PDB entry 5IP7 | X-ray diffraction, 3.52 A resolution | chains A and F of the 13 polymer chains in the assembly

# Chain A
Molecule: DNA-directed RNA polymerase II subunit RPB1
Source organism: Saccharomyces cerevisiae
Notes: EC 2.7.7.6
Reference sequence: P04050 (RPB1_YEAST); residues 2-1733 here = UniProt positions 2-1733
Sequence (1732 residues; row label = number of the first residue in the row):
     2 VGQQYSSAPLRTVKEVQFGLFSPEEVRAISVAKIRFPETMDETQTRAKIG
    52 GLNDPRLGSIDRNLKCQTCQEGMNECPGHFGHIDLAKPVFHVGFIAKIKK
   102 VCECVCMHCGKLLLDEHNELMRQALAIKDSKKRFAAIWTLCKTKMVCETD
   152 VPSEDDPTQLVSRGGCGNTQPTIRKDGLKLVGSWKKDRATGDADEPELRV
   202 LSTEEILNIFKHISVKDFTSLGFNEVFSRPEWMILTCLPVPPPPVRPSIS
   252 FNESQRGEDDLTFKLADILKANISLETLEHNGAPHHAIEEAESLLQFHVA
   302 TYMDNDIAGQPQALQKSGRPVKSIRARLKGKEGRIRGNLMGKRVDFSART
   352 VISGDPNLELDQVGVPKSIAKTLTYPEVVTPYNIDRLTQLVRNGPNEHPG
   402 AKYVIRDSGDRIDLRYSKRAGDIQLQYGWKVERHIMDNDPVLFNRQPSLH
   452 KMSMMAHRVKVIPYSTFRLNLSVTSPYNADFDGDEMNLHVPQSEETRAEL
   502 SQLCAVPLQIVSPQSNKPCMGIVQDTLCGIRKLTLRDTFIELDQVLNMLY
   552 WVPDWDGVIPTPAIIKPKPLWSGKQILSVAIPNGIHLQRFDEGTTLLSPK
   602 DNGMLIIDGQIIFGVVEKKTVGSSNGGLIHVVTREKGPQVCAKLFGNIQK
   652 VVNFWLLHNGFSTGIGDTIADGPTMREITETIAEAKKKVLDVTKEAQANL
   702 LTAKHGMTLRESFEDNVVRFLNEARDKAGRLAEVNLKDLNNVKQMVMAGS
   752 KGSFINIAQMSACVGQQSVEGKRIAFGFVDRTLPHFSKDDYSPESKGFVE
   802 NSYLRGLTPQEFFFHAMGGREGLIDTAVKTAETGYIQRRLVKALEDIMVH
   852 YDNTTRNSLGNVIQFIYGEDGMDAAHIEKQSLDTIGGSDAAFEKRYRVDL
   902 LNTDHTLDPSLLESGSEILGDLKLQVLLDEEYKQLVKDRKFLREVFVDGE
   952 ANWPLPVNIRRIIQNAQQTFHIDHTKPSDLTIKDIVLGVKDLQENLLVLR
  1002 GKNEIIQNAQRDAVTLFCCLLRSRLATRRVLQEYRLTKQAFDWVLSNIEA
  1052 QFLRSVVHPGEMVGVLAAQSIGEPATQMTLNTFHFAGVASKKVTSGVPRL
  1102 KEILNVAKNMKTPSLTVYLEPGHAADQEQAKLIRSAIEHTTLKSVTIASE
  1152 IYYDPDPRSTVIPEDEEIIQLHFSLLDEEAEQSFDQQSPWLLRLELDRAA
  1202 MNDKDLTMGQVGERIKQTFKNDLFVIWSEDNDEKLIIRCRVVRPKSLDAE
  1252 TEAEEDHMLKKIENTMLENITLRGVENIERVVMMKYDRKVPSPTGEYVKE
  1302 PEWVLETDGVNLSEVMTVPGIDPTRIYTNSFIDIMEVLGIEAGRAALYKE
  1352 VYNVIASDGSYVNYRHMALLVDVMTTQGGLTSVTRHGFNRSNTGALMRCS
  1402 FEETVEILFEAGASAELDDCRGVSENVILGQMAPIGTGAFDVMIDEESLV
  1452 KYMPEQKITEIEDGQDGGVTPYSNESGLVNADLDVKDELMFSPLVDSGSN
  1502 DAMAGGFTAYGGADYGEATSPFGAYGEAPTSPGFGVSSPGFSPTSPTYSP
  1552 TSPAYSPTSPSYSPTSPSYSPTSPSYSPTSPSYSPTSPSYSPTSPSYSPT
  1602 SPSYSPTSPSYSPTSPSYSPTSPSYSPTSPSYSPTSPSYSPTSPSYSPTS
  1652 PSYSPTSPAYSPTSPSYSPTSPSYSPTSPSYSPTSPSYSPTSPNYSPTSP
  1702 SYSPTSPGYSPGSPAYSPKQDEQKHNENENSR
Disordered / not traced: 2, 187-194, 1087-1090, 1177-1186, 1245-1253, 1455-1733
UniProt features mapped onto this chain:
  - region: Pro248 to Asp260 (Lid loop), Asn306 to Lys323 (Rudder loop), Pro810 to Glu822 (Bridging helix)
  - binding site (Zn(2+)): Cys67, Cys70, Cys77, His80, Cys107, Cys110, Cys148, Cys167
  - binding site (Mg(2+)): Asp481, Asp483, Asp485
  - modified residue: Thr1471 (Phosphothreonine)
  - cross-link (Glycyl lysine isopeptide (Lys-Gly)): Lys695 (interchain with G-Cter in ubiquitin), Lys1246 (interchain with G-Cter in ubiquitin), Lys1350 (interchain with G-Cter in ubiquitin)
  - natural variant: Ser1653 to Pro1659 (deletion: In strain: A364A)
  - mutagenesis: Lys1246 (K1246R: Impairs ubiquitination during transcription stress)
Bound ions: Zn2+ site 1: Cys67, Cys70, Cys77, His80; Zn2+ site 2: Cys107, Cys110, Cys148, Cys167; Mg2+: Asp481, Asp483, Asp485

# Chain F
Molecule: DNA-directed RNA polymerases I, II, and III subunit RPABC2
Source organism: Saccharomyces cerevisiae
Reference sequence: P20435 (RPAB2_YEAST); numbering as in UniProt (aligned over 69-155)
Sequence (87 residues; row label = number of the first residue in the row):
    69 LKEKAIPKDQRATTPYMTKYERARILGTRALQISMNAPVFVDLEGETDPL
   119 RIAMKELAEKKIPLVIRRYLPDGSFEDWSVEELIVDL
UniProt features mapped onto this chain:
  - region: Leu111 to Leu132 (Leucine-zipper)

# Chain A / chain F interface
Contacting residue pairs (82; chain A residue first):
  Val379(A) - Ser102(F)
  Val380(A) - Asn104(F)
  Thr381(A) - Asn104(F)  hydrogen bond
  Pro382(A) - Asn104(F)
  Tyr383(A) - Val107(F)
  Tyr383(A) - Thr115(F)
  Ser494(A) - Leu99(F)
  Glu495(A) - Ala98(F)
  Glu495(A) - Leu99(F)
  Glu495(A) - Asp116(F)
  Glu495(A) - Pro117(F)
  Glu496(A) - Gly95(F)
  Glu496(A) - Thr96(F)
  Glu496(A) - Leu99(F)
  Ala499(A) - Gly95(F)
  Ser502(A) - Leu118(F)
  Gln503(A) - Arg90(F)
  Gln503(A) - Ala91(F)
  Leu504(A) - Lys87(F)
  Leu504(A) - Tyr88(F)  hydrophobic
  Leu504(A) - Ala91(F)  hydrophobic
  His851(A) - Pro139(F)
  Tyr852(A) - Thr81(F)
  Tyr852(A) - Thr86(F)
  Tyr852(A) - Glu89(F)  hydrogen bond
  Tyr852(A) - Arg136(F)
  Tyr852(A) - Tyr137(F)
  Tyr852(A) - Leu138(F)  hydrophobic
  Asp853(A) - Pro139(F)
  Arg857(A) - Pro139(F)
  Asp874(A) - Lys87(F)  salt bridge
  Arg1001(A) - Ala80(F)
  Arg1001(A) - Thr81(F)
  Arg1001(A) - Thr82(F)
  Arg1001(A) - Pro83(F)
  Leu1054(A) - Tyr84(F)
  Arg1055(A) - Asp154(F)  salt bridge
  His1059(A) - Thr86(F)
  His1059(A) - Lys87(F)  hydrogen bond (side chain-backbone)
  His1059(A) - Tyr88(F)
  Pro1060(A) - Thr86(F)
  Pro1060(A) - Tyr88(F)
  Gly1061(A) - Tyr88(F)
  Glu1062(A) - Lys87(F)  salt bridge
  Glu1062(A) - Tyr88(F)  hydrogen bond
  Arg1422(A) - Pro139(F)
  Met1433(A) - Arg92(F)
  Gly1437(A) - Tyr88(F)
  Thr1438(A) - Tyr88(F)
  Thr1438(A) - Arg92(F)
  Phe1441(A) - Tyr88(F)
  Phe1441(A) - Glu89(F)
  Phe1441(A) - Arg92(F)  hydrogen bond (backbone-side chain)
  Phe1441(A) - Ile134(F)  hydrophobic
  Phe1441(A) - Arg135(F)
  Asp1442(A) - Val133(F)
  Asp1442(A) - Ile134(F)
  Asp1442(A) - Arg135(F)  hydrogen bond (backbone-backbone)
  Asp1442(A) - Tyr137(F)  hydrogen bond
  Val1443(A) - Arg92(F)
  Val1443(A) - Leu132(F)  hydrophobic
  Val1443(A) - Val133(F)
  Met1444(A) - Leu132(F)
  Met1444(A) - Val133(F)  hydrogen bond (backbone-backbone)
  Met1444(A) - Arg135(F)
  Ile1445(A) - Pro131(F)
  Ile1445(A) - Leu132(F)  hydrophobic
  Asp1446(A) - Pro131(F)  hydrogen bond (backbone-backbone)
  Asp1446(A) - Val133(F)
  Ser1449(A) - Pro131(F)
  Leu1450(A) - Phe108(F)  hydrophobic
  Leu1450(A) - Pro131(F)  hydrophobic
  Lys1452(A) - Glu149(F)  salt bridge
  Tyr1453(A) - Phe108(F)  hydrophobic
  Tyr1453(A) - Lys128(F)  hydrogen bond (side chain-backbone)
  Tyr1453(A) - Lys129(F)  hydrogen bond (backbone-side chain)
  Tyr1453(A) - Ile130(F)
  Tyr1453(A) - Pro131(F)
  Tyr1453(A) - Glu149(F)  hydrogen bond
  Met1454(A) - Pro106(F)  hydrophobic
  Met1454(A) - Val107(F)
  Met1454(A) - Phe108(F)  hydrophobic
Other interface residues (no listed pair), chain A (44 interface residues in all): Tyr428, Gly429, Gly1002, Ala1051, Ala1440
Other interface residues (no listed pair), chain F (44 interface residues in all): Ile93, Leu94, Ile101, Leu111, Ile120

# Overview
Chain A and chain F each contribute 44 residues to their interface; the contacts include 12 hydrogen bonds and
4 salt bridges. Polar pairs include Asp874(A)-Lys87(F), Arg1055(A)-Asp154(F) and Glu1062(A)-Lys87(F).
Here chain A is DNA-directed RNA polymerase II subunit RPB1 and chain F is DNA-directed RNA polymerases I, II,
and III subunit RPABC2, both from Saccharomyces cerevisiae. Entry 5IP7 (Structure of RNA Polymerase II-Tfg1
peptide complex) was determined by X-ray diffraction (same publication as 5FYW, 5FZ5 and 5IP9).
